Entry 5UQA (X-ray diffraction, 1.31 A resolution); this record covers chains D and J of the 12 polymer chains in the assembly.

== Chain D (and J) ==
Molecule: Insulin, chain B
From: Homo sapiens
Notes: chain J of this document is another copy of the same molecule, construct and numbering; everything in this record applies to it too
UniProtKB: P01308 (INS_HUMAN); residues 1-30 here correspond to UniProt positions 25-54 (UniProt number = residue number + 24)
Chain sequence (30 residues; each row starts with the number of its first residue):
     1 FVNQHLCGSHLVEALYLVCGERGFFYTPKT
Disordered / not traced: 29-30
Modified residues: P28 ((4S)-4-fluoro-L-proline; 4FB)
Bound ions: Zn2+: H10 (shared with 1 residue of chain H; 1 residue of chain L)
Small-molecule neighbours: phenol (IPH): C7, H10, L11, A14

== Chain D / chain J interface ==
Residue-residue contacts - 4 pairs, chain D then chain J:
  E13(D) - E13(J)
  A14(D) - L17(J)  hydrophobic
  L17(D) - A14(J)  hydrophobic
  L17(D) - L17(J)  hydrophobic
Also at the interface, not in a pair above, chain D (4 interface residues in all): V18
Also at the interface, not in a pair above, chain J (4 interface residues in all): V18

== In short ==
The chain D/chain J interface involves 4 residues from each chain. Ligands of chain D: phenol.
Both chains are Insulin, chain B (Homo sapiens). Entry 5UQA (Insulin with proline analog FzP at position B28
in the R6 state) was determined by X-ray diffraction.
